Entry 4FUW (X-ray diffraction, 2.60 A resolution); this record covers chains A and B.

Chain A (and B):
Name: Protein SLM4
Source organism: Saccharomyces cerevisiae
Notes: chain B of this document is another copy of the same molecule, construct and numbering; everything in this record applies to it too
Reference sequence: P38247 (SLM4_YEAST); aligned to UniProt positions 1-153 over residues 1-153 (the alignment contains insertions or deletions, so no single offset holds)
Chain sequence (161 residues; numbered 1 to 161; the number before each row is that of its first residue):
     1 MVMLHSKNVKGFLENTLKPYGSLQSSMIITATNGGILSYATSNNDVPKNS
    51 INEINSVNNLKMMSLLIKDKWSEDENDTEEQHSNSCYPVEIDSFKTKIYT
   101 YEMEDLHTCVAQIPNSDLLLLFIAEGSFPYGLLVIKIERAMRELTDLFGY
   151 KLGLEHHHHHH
Disordered / not traced: 1-5, 44-48, 78-83, 157-161 (chain B: 1-5, 44-48, 80-82, 157-161)
Differences from the reference sequence: expression tag (154-161)

How chain A and chain B interact:
Residue-residue contacts (65):
  Val9(A) with Ile28(B), hydrophobic; Ser38(B)
  Lys10(A) with Tyr39(B), hydrogen bond (side chain-backbone)
  Phe12(A) with Ala140(B); Glu143(B); Leu144(B), hydrophobic
  Leu13(A) with Ser26(B); Ser38(B); Tyr39(B); Ala40(B)
  Glu14(A) with Ala40(B)
  Thr16(A) with Leu23(B); Ser26(B), hydrogen bond; Phe122(B); Lys136(B), hydrogen bond (backbone-side chain); Ala140(B)
  Leu17(A) with Ser22(B); Leu23(B), hydrogen bond (backbone-backbone); Ser25(B); Ser26(B); Ala40(B); Thr41(B); Ser42(B)
  Lys18(A) with Lys136(B)
  Pro19(A) with Pro19(B), hydrophobic; Tyr20(B); Ser22(B)
  Tyr20(A) with Pro19(B); Leu132(B), hydrophobic; Lys136(B)
  Ser22(A) with Leu17(B); Pro19(B)
  Leu23(A) with Thr16(B); Leu17(B), hydrogen bond (backbone-backbone)
  Ser25(A) with Leu17(B)
  Ser26(A) with Leu13(B); Thr16(B), hydrogen bond; Leu17(B)
  Ile28(A) with Val9(B), hydrophobic
  Ser38(A) with Val9(B); Lys10(B); Leu13(B)
  Tyr39(A) with Lys10(B), hydrogen bond (backbone-side chain); Leu13(B)
  Ala40(A) with Leu13(B); Glu14(B); Leu17(B)
  Thr41(A) with Leu17(B)
  Ser42(A) with Leu17(B)
  Leu120(A) with Leu13(B), hydrophobic
  Phe122(A) with Thr16(B)
  Pro129(A) with Ile135(B), hydrophobic
  Gly131(A) with Ile135(B)
  Leu132(A) with Tyr20(B), hydrophobic; Ile135(B)
  Ile135(A) with Pro129(B), hydrophobic; Gly131(B); Leu132(B)
  Lys136(A) with Thr16(B), hydrogen bond (side chain-backbone); Lys18(B); Tyr20(B)
  Ala140(A) with Phe12(B); Thr16(B)
  Glu143(A) with Phe12(B)
  Leu144(A) with Phe12(B), hydrophobic
Also at the interface, not in a pair above, chain A (34 interface residues in all): Gly21, Gln24, Met27, Arg139
Also at the interface, not in a pair above, chain B (34 interface residues in all): Gly21, Gln24, Met27, Leu120, Arg139

Overview:
Chain A and chain B each contribute 34 residues to their interface; the contacts include 8 hydrogen bonds.
Polar contacts include Lys10(A)-Tyr39(B), Thr16(A)-Ser26(B) and Thr16(A)-Lys136(B).
Both chains are Protein SLM4 (Saccharomyces cerevisiae). Entry 4FUW (Crystal structure of Ego3 mutant) was
determined by X-ray diffraction, deposited together with 4FTX.
